Entry 1NCZ (X-ray diffraction, 1.80 A resolution); this record covers chain A.

Chain A:
Molecule: Troponin C
Organism: Gallus gallus
Reference sequence: P02588 (TNNC2_CHICK); numbering as in UniProt (aligned over 1-162)
Amino-acid sequence (162 residues; numbered 1 to 162; the number before each row is that of its first residue):
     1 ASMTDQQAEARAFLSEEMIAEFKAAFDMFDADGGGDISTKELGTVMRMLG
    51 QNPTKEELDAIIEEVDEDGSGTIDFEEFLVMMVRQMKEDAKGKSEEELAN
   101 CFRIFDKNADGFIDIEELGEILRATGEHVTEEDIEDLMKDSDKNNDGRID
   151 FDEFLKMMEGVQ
Curated features (UniProtKB/Swiss-Prot):
  - binding site (Ca(2+)): Asn145
Ion coordination: terbium(III) ion site 1: Asp106, Asn108, Asp110, Phe112, Glu117; terbium(III) ion site 2: Asp142, Asn144, Asp146, Arg148, Glu153

Overview:
Asp106, Asn108, Asp110, Phe112 and Glu117 form the terbium(III) ion site 1. Asp142, Asn144, Asp146, Arg148 and
Glu153 form the terbium(III) ion site 2. From UniProt: Ca2+-binding residue Asn145.
Chain A is Troponin C (Gallus gallus); the structure, TROPONIN C, was determined by X-ray diffraction,
deposited together with 1NCY and 1NCX.
